1EJA - chains A and B; structure by X-ray diffraction, 2.70 A resolution.

[Chain A]
Protein: Trypsin
Organism: Sus scrofa
Notes: EC 3.4.21.4
UniProt: P00761 (TRYP_PIG); the construct lacks a stretch of the UniProt sequence and is renumbered around it, so the offset changes along the chain: 16-34 = UniProt 9-27; 37-67 = UniProt 28-58; 69-125 = UniProt 59-115; 127-130 = UniProt 116-119; 6 more segments
Sequence (223 residues; each row starts with the number of its first residue; note: 10 numbers in that range are skipped by the numbering (no residue carries them; nothing is unmodelled there)):
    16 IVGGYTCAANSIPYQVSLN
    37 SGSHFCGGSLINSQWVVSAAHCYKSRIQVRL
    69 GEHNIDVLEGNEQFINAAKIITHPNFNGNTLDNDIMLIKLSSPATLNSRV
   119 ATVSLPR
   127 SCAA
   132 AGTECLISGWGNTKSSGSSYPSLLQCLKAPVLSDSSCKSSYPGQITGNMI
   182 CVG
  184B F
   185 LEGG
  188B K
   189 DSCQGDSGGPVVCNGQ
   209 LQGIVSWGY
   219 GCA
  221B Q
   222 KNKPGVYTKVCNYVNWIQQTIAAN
Swiss-Prot annotation at these positions:
  - active site (Charge relay system): His-57, Asp-102, Ser-195
  - binding site (Ca(2+)): Glu-70, Asn-72, Val-75, Glu-80
  - site: Asp-189 (Required for specificity)
Disulfide bonds: Cys-22/Cys-157, Cys-42/Cys-58, Cys-128/Cys-232, Cys-136/Cys-201, Cys-168/Cys-182, Cys-191/Cys-220
Metal / ion sites: Na+: Glu-70, Asn-72, Val-75, Glu-77, Glu-80

[Chain B]
Protein: Bdellastasin
Organism: Hirudo medicinalis
UniProt: P82107 (BDEL_HIRME); residues 1-59 here = UniProt positions 1-59
Sequence (59 residues; row label = number of the first residue in the row):
     1 FDVNSHTTPCGPVTCSGAQMCEVDKCVCSDLHCKVKCEHGFKKDDNGCEY
    51 ACICADAPQ
Not modelled in the structure: 1-6
Swiss-Prot annotation at these positions:
  - site: Lys-34, Val-35 (Reactive bond)
Disulfide bonds: Cys-10/Cys-21, Cys-15/Cys-26, Cys-28/Cys-48, Cys-33/Cys-52, Cys-37/Cys-54

[Interface between chain A and chain B]
Contacting residue pairs (41):
  His-40(A) / Lys-36(B)
  Phe-41(A) / Val-35(B)
  Phe-41(A) / Lys-36(B)  hydrogen bond (backbone-backbone)
  Cys-42(A) / Val-35(B)  hydrophobic
  His-57(A) / Cys-33(B)
  His-57(A) / Val-35(B)
  His-57(A) / Cys-52(B)
  Cys-58(A) / Val-35(B)  hydrophobic
  Lys-60(A) / Glu-38(B)  salt bridge
  Tyr-151(A) / Lys-36(B)
  Gln-175(A) / Leu-31(B)
  Asp-189(A) / Lys-34(B)  salt bridge
  Ser-190(A) / Lys-34(B)  hydrogen bond (backbone-side chain)
  Cys-191(A) / Lys-34(B)
  Gln-192(A) / Cys-33(B)  hydrogen bond (side chain-backbone)
  Gln-192(A) / Lys-34(B)
  Gln-192(A) / Val-35(B)
  Gln-192(A) / Phe-41(B)
  Gly-193(A) / Lys-34(B)  hydrogen bond (backbone-backbone)
  Gly-193(A) / Val-35(B)
  Gly-193(A) / Lys-36(B)
  Asp-194(A) / Lys-34(B)  hydrogen bond (backbone-backbone)
  Ser-195(A) / Lys-34(B)  hydrogen bond (side chain-backbone)
  Ser-195(A) / Val-35(B)  hydrogen bond (side chain-backbone)
  Val-213(A) / Lys-34(B)
  Ser-214(A) / Cys-33(B)
  Ser-214(A) / Lys-34(B)  hydrogen bond (backbone-backbone)
  Trp-215(A) / Leu-31(B)  hydrophobic
  Trp-215(A) / His-32(B)
  Trp-215(A) / Cys-33(B)  hydrophobic
  Trp-215(A) / Lys-34(B)
  Gly-216(A) / Leu-31(B)
  Gly-216(A) / His-32(B)  hydrogen bond (backbone-backbone)
  Gly-216(A) / Lys-34(B)
  Tyr-217(A) / Ala-18(B)
  Tyr-217(A) / Met-20(B)  hydrogen bond
  Tyr-217(A) / Ser-29(B)
  Tyr-217(A) / Asp-30(B)
  Tyr-217(A) / Leu-31(B)  hydrophobic
  Gly-219(A) / Asp-30(B)  hydrogen bond (backbone-backbone)
  Gly-226(A) / Lys-34(B)
Also at the interface, not in a pair above, chain A (25 interface residues in all): Leu-99, Trp-141, Tyr-172

[In short]
The interface between chain A and chain B involves 25 residues on one side and 13 on the other; the contacts
include 11 hydrogen bonds and 2 salt bridges. Among the polar pairs are Lys-60(A)/Glu-38(B),
Asp-189(A)/Lys-34(B) and Ser-190(A)/Lys-34(B).
Chain A is Trypsin (Sus scrofa) and chain B is Bdellastasin (Hirudo medicinalis); the structure, Structure of
porcine trypsin complexed with bdellastasin, an antistasin-type inhibitor, was determined by X-ray
diffraction.
